PDB entry 4JPJ | X-ray diffraction, 2.50 A resolution | chain A

# Chain A
Molecule: Germline-targeting HIV-1 gp120 engineered outer domain, eOD-GT6
From: Human immunodeficiency virus 1
Chain sequence (181 residues; row label = number of the first residue in the row):
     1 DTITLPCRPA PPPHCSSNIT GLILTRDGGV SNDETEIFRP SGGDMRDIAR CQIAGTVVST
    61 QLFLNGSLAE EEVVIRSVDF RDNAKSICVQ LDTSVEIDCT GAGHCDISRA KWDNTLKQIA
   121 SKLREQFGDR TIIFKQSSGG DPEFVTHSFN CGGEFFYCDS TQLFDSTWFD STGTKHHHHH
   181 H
Not modelled in the structure: 171-181
Disulfide bonds: Cys-7/Cys-158, Cys-15/Cys-151, Cys-51/Cys-88, Cys-99/Cys-105
Glycans and other covalent adducts: N-acetylglucosamine (NAG) linked to Asn-18, Asn-65

# Summary
N-acetylglucosamine is covalently linked to Asn-18 and Asn-65.
Chain A is Germline-targeting HIV-1 gp120 engineered outer domain, eOD-GT6 (Human immunodeficiency virus 1);
the structure, Crystal structure of the germline-targeting HIV-1 gp120 engineered outer domain, eOD-GT6, was
determined by X-ray diffraction.
